PDB entry 7DUI | X-ray diffraction, 3.62 A resolution | chains A and M of the 23 polymer chains in the assembly

[Chain A]
Molecule: 30S Ribosomal RNA rRNA
From: Thermus thermophilus HB8
Sequence (1522 nucleotides; numbered 0 to 1544 plus 19 insertion-coded residues; 42 numbers in that range are skipped by the numbering (no residue carries them; nothing is unmodelled there); the number before each row is that of its first residue; a row labelled like 190A-190L holds insertion residues (190A, then the next letters in order); numbering starts at 0):
     0 UUUGUUGGAG AGUCUGAUCC UGGCUCAGGG UGAACGCUGG CGGCGUGCCU AAGACAUGCA
    60 AGUCGUGCGG G
    73 CCGCGGGGUU UU
    88 ACUCCG
    95 UGGUC
   101 AGCGGCGGAC GGGUGAGUAA CGCGUGGGU
  129A G
   130 ACCUACCCGG AAGAGGGGGA CAACCCGGGG AAACUCGGGC UAAUCCCCCA UGUGGACCCG
   190 C
190A-190L CCCUUGGGGUGU
   191 GUCCAAAGGG CUUU
   216 GCCCGCUUCC GGAUGGGCCC GCGUCCCAUC AGCUAGUUGG UGGGGUAAUG GCCCACCAAG
   276 GCGACGACGG GUAGCCGGUC UGAGAGGAUG GCCGGCCACA GGGGCACUGA GACACGGGCC
   336 CCACUCCUAC GGGAGGCAGC AGUUAGGAAU CUUCCGCAAU GGGCGCAAGC CUGACGGAGC
   396 GACGCCGCUU GGAGGAAGAA GCCCUUCGGG GUGUAAACUC CUGAA
   442 CCCGGGACGA AACCCCCGAC GA
   474 GGGGACUGAC GGUACCGGG
   494 GUAAUAGCGC CGGCCAACUC CGUGCCAGCA GCCGCGGUAA UACGGAGGGC GCGAGCGUUA
   554 CCCGGAUUCA CUGGGCGUAA AGGGCGUGUA GGCGGCCUGG GGCGUCCCAU GUGAAAGACC
   614 ACGGCUCAAC CGUGGGGGAG CGUGGGAUAC GCUCAGGCUA GACGGUGGGA GAGGGUGGUG
   674 GAAUUCCCGG AGUAGCGGUG AAAUGCGCAG AUACCGGGAG GAACGCCGAU GGCGAAGGCA
   734 GCCACCUGGU CCACCCGUGA CGCUGAGGCG CGAAAGCGUG GGGAGCAAAC CGGAUUAGAU
   794 ACCCGGGUAG UCCACGCCCU AAACGAUGCG CGCUAGGUCU CUGGGUCU
   848 CCUGGGGGCC GAAGCUAACG CGUUAAGCGC GCCGCCUGGG GAGUACGGCC GCAAGGCUGA
   908 AACUCAAAGG AAUUGACGGG GGCCCGCACA AGCGGUGGAG CAUGUGGUUU AAUUCGAAGX
   968 AACGCGAAGA ACCUUACCAG GCCUUGACAU GCUAGG
 1003A G
  1004 AACCCGGGUG AAAGCCUGGG GUGCCCC
1030A-1030D GCGA
  1031 GGGGAGCCCU AGCACAGGUG CUGCAUGGCC GUCGUCAGCU CGUGCCGUGA GGUGUUGGGU
  1091 UAAGUCCCGC AACGAGCGCA ACCCCCGCCG UUAGUUGCCA GCGGUUCGGC CGGGCACUCU
  1151 AACGGGACUG CCCGCGAAA
  1171 GCGGGAGGAA GGAGGGGACG ACGUCUGGUC AGCAUGGCCC UUACGGCCUG GGCGACACAC
  1231 GUGCUACAAU GCCCACUACA AAGCGAUGCC ACCCGGCAAC GGGGAGCUAA UCGCAAAAAG
  1291 GUGGGCCCAG UUCGGAUUGG GGUCUGCAAC CCGACCCCAU GAAGCCGGAA UCGCUAGUAA
  1351 UCGCGGAUCA G
 1361A C
  1362 CAUGCCGCGG UGAAUACGUU CCCGGGCCUU GUACACACXG CCXGUXACGC CAUGGGAGCG
  1422 GGCUCUACCC GAAGUCGCCG GG
  1446 AGCCUACGGG
  1459 CAGGCGCCGA GGGUAGGGCC CGUGACUGGG GCGAAGUCGU AACAAGGUAG CUGUACCGGA
  1519 AGGUGCGGCU GGAUCCACUC CUUUCU
Not modelled in the structure: 0-4, 1534-1538
Modified residues: PSU (pseudouridine-5'-monophosphate) at position 516, 7MG (7N-methyl-8-hydroguanosine-5'-monophosphate) at position 527, M2G (N2-dimethylguanosine-5'-monophosphate) at position 966, 5MC (5-methylcytidine-5'-monophosphate) at position 967, 2MG (2N-methylguanosine-5'-monophosphate) at position 1207, 5MC (5-methylcytidine-5'-monophosphate) at position 1400, 4OC (4n,o2'-methylcytidine-5'-monophosphate) at position 1402, 5MC (5-methylcytidine-5'-monophosphate) at position 1404, 5MC (5-methylcytidine-5'-monophosphate) at position 1407, UR3 (3-methyluridine-5'-monophoshate) at position 1498, MA6 (6N-dimethyladenosine-5'-monophoshate) at position 1518, MA6 (6N-dimethyladenosine-5'-monophoshate) at position 1519, PSU (pseudouridine-5'-monophosphate) at position 1540, PSU (pseudouridine-5'-monophosphate) at position 1541
Bound ions: Mg2+ site 1: U5 (shared with 1 residue of chain H); Mg2+ site 2 near G21 (its only coordinating residue here); Mg2+ site 3 near G46 (its only coordinating residue here); Mg2+ site 4 near C48 (its only coordinating residue here); Mg2+ site 5: A59, C386, U387; Mg2+ site 6: G61, G105; Mg2+ site 7: G70, U98; Mg2+ site 8: G107, G326; Mg2+ site 9: A109, G331; Mg2+ site 10: G111, G112; Mg2+ site 11 near G117 (its only coordinating residue here); Mg2+ site 12: C121, G124, U125; 95 more Mg2+ sites not listed
Small-molecule neighbours: HKO (N-[(1R,2R,3R,4S,5R)-4-[(2R,3R,6S)-6-(aminomethyl)-3-azanyl-oxan-2-yl]oxy-5-azanyl-2-[[(3S,4S,5S,6R)-5-(methylamino)-4,6-bis(oxidanyl)-2-oxabicyclo[4.1.0]heptan-3-yl]oxy]-3-oxidanyl-cyclohexyl]pyridine-3-sulfonamide): 5MC_1404, G1405, U1406, 5MC_1407, A1408, C1409, G1491, A1493, G1494, U1495, C1496, G1497

[Chain M]
Molecule: 30S ribosomal protein S13
From: Thermus thermophilus HB8
UniProtKB: P80377 (RS13_THET8); numbering as in UniProt (aligned over 1-126)
Amino-acid sequence (126 residues; numbered 1 to 126; the number before each row is that of its first residue):
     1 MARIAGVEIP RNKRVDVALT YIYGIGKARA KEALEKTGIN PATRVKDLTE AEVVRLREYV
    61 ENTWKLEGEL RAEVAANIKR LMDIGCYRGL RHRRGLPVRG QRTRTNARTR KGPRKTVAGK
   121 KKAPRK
Not modelled in the structure: 1, 120-126

[Chain A / chain M interface]
Contacting residue pairs - 90 pairs, chain A then chain M:
  A946(A) - Arg114(M)  salt bridge to the phosphate
  G947(A) - Arg108(M)  phosphate contact
  G947(A) - Thr109(M)  hydrogen bond to the phosphate
  G947(A) - Arg114(M)  salt bridge to the phosphate
  C948(A) - Asn106(M)  phosphate contact
  C948(A) - Ala107(M)  phosphate contact
  C948(A) - Arg108(M)  hydrogen bond to the phosphate
  C948(A) - Thr109(M)  hydrogen bond to the phosphate
  A949(A) - Gln101(M)  phosphate contact
  A949(A) - Asn106(M)  hydrogen bond to the base
  U950(A) - Arg102(M)  salt bridge to the phosphate
  U950(A) - Thr105(M)  hydrogen bond to the base
  U950(A) - Asn106(M)  hydrogen bond to the base
  G951(A) - Arg102(M)  salt bridge to the phosphate
  U952(A) - Arg104(M)  base contact
  G953(A) - Arg104(M)  salt bridge to the phosphate
  G954(A) - Arg104(M)  hydrogen bond to the base
  G1224(A) - Gly100(M)  base contact
  A1225(A) - Arg102(M)  phosphate contact
  A1225(A) - Thr103(M)  hydrogen bond to the phosphate
  A1225(A) - Arg104(M)  phosphate contact
  C1226(A) - Arg91(M)  salt bridge to the phosphate
  C1226(A) - Leu96(M)  phosphate contact
  C1226(A) - Thr103(M)  hydrogen bond to the phosphate
  C1226(A) - Arg104(M)  base contact
  C1226(A) - Lys111(M)  hydrogen bond to the sugar
  A1227(A) - Leu96(M)  phosphate contact
  A1227(A) - Lys111(M)  salt bridge to the phosphate
  A1227(A) - Lys115(M)  hydrogen bond to the sugar
  A1227(A) - Val117(M)  sugar contact
  C1228(A) - Arg104(M)  hydrogen bond to the base
  C1228(A) - Arg108(M)  salt bridge to the phosphate
  C1228(A) - Lys111(M)  salt bridge to the phosphate
  C1228(A) - Gly112(M)  phosphate contact
  C1228(A) - Arg114(M)  phosphate contact
  C1228(A) - Lys115(M)  salt bridge to the phosphate
  C1228(A) - Thr116(M)  hydrogen bond to the phosphate
  C1228(A) - Val117(M)  hydrogen bond to the sugar
  A1229(A) - Thr105(M)  base contact
  A1229(A) - Arg114(M)  salt bridge to the phosphate
  A1229(A) - Thr116(M)  hydrogen bond to the phosphate
  C1230(A) - Thr105(M)  base contact
  G1295(A) - Arg14(M)  sugar contact
  C1296(A) - Arg14(M)  sugar contact
  C1297(A) - Lys13(M)  salt bridge to the phosphate
  C1297(A) - Arg44(M)  salt bridge to the phosphate
  U1301(A) - Tyr21(M)  hydrogen bond to the phosphate
  U1302(A) - Lys13(M)  salt bridge to the phosphate
  U1302(A) - Arg14(M)  hydrogen bond to the base
  U1302(A) - Val17(M)  phosphate contact
  U1302(A) - Tyr21(M)  phosphate contact
  A1306(A) - Thr109(M)  hydrogen bond to the sugar
  U1307(A) - Gln101(M)  hydrogen bond to the phosphate
  U1307(A) - Thr109(M)  sugar contact
  U1307(A) - Arg110(M)  phosphate contact
  U1308(A) - His92(M)  hydrogen bond to the phosphate
  U1308(A) - Pro97(M)  phosphate contact
  U1308(A) - Val98(M)  hydrogen bond to the phosphate
  U1308(A) - Arg99(M)  phosphate contact
  U1308(A) - Gln101(M)  hydrogen bond to the phosphate
  U1308(A) - Arg110(M)  salt bridge to the phosphate
  G1309(A) - Val74(M)  sugar contact
  G1309(A) - Asn77(M)  hydrogen bond to the sugar
  G1309(A) - Ile78(M)  sugar contact
  G1309(A) - Arg88(M)  salt bridge to the phosphate
  G1309(A) - His92(M)  salt bridge to the phosphate
  G1309(A) - Val98(M)  phosphate contact
  G1309(A) - Arg99(M)  salt bridge to the phosphate
  G1310(A) - Asn77(M)  sugar contact
  G1310(A) - Arg80(M)  salt bridge to the phosphate
  G1310(A) - Arg88(M)  salt bridge to the phosphate
  C1320(A) - Tyr87(M)  sugar contact
  C1321(A) - Tyr87(M)  sugar contact
  C1322(A) - Gly100(M)  sugar contact
  G1323(A) - Arg99(M)  phosphate contact
  G1323(A) - Gly100(M)  phosphate contact
  C1328(A) - Ala28(M)  phosphate contact
  C1328(A) - Arg29(M)  hydrogen bond to the sugar
  A1329(A) - Tyr23(M)  phosphate contact
  A1329(A) - Gly24(M)  sugar contact
  A1329(A) - Ile25(M)  hydrogen bond to the phosphate
  A1329(A) - Gly26(M)  hydrogen bond to the phosphate
  A1329(A) - Lys27(M)  phosphate contact
  A1329(A) - Ala28(M)  hydrogen bond to the phosphate
  A1329(A) - Arg29(M)  hydrogen bond to the phosphate
  A1329(A) - Leu70(M)  sugar contact
  U1330(A) - Ile22(M)  phosphate contact
  U1330(A) - Tyr23(M)  phosphate contact
  U1330(A) - Ile25(M)  phosphate contact
  U1330(A) - Gly26(M)  phosphate contact
Also at the interface, not in a pair above, chain A (35 interface residues in all): G1331, A1332
Also at the interface, not in a pair above, chain M (45 interface residues in all): Thr20, Leu81

[Summary]
The interface between chain A and chain M involves 35 residues on one side and 45 on the other; the contacts
include 28 hydrogen bonds and 20 salt bridges. Polar contacts include A949(A)-Asn106(M), U950(A)-Thr105(M) and
U950(A)-Asn106(M). Bound to chain A: compound HKO.
Here chain A is 30S Ribosomal RNA rRNA and chain M is 30S ribosomal protein S13, both from Thermus
thermophilus HB8. Entry 7DUI (Crystal structure of the Thermus thermophilus (HB8) 30S ribosomal subunit with
mRNA and cognate transfer RNA ...) was determined by X-ray diffraction.
